PDB entry 8TRV | X-ray diffraction, 3.25 A resolution | chains A and C of the 3 polymer chains in the assembly

[Chain A]
Name: Ephrin type-A receptor 2
From: Homo sapiens
Notes: EC 2.7.10.1
UniProtKB: P29317 (EPHA2_HUMAN); residue numbers follow UniProt; this construct covers 23-326
Amino-acid sequence (308 residues; numbered 23 to 330; the number before each row is that of its first residue):
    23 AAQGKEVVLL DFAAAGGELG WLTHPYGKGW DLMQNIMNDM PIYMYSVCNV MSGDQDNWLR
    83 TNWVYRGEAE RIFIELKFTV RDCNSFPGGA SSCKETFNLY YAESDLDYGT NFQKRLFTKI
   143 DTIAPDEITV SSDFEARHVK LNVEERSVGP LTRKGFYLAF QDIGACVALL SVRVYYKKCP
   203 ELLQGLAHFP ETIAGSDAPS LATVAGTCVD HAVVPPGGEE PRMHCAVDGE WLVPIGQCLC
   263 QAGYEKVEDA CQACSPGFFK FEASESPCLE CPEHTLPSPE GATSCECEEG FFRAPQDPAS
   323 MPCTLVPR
Not modelled in the structure: 23-26, 61-62, 69, 110-114, 161, 330
Disulfides: Cys-70/Cys-188, Cys-105/Cys-115, Cys-201/Cys-247, Cys-230/Cys-260, Cys-262/Cys-273, Cys-276/Cys-290, Cys-293/Cys-307, Cys-309/Cys-325
Differences from the reference sequence: expression tag (327-330)
Metal / ion sites: Na+ site 1: Asp-143, Thr-144; Na+ site 2: Asp-143, Glu-166

[Chain C]
Name: S1C variant of Fab_C1 heavy chain
From: Homo sapiens
Amino-acid sequence (223 residues; each row starts with the number of its first residue; note: 22 numbers in that range are skipped by the numbering (no residue carries them; nothing is unmodelled there)):
     1 EVQLVESGG
    11 GLVQPGGSLR LSCAASGFTI YYSSM
    40 HWVRQAPGKG LEWVASISSY YGYTY
    67 YADSVK
    74 GRFTISADTS KNTAYLQMNS LRAEDTAVYY CARYYAM
   125 DYWGQGTLVT VSSASTKGPS VFPLAPSSKS TSGGTAALGC LVKDYFPEPV TVSWNSGALT
   185 SGVHTFPAVL QSSGLYSLSS VVTVPSSSLG TQTYICNVNH KPSNTKVDKK VEPKSCDKTH
   245 T
Not modelled in the structure: 240-245
Disulfides: Cys-23/Cys-104, Cys-164/Cys-220
Metal / ion sites: Na+ near Ser-201 (its only coordinating residue here)

[How chain A and chain C interact]
Pairs across the interface - 10 pairs, chain A then chain C:
  Phe-280(A) / Tyr-107(C)
  Ser-288(A) / Tyr-32(C)  hydrogen bond
  Leu-291(A) / Tyr-59(C)  hydrophobic
  Glu-292(A) / Ser-34(C)  hydrogen bond
  Glu-292(A) / Tyr-60(C)
  Glu-292(A) / Tyr-107(C)
  Glu-292(A) / Tyr-108(C)  hydrogen bond (side chain-backbone)
  Pro-294(A) / Tyr-60(C)
  Glu-295(A) / Tyr-64(C)  hydrogen bond
  Ser-322(A) / Tyr-60(C)  hydrogen bond (backbone-side chain)
Other interface residues (no listed pair), chain A (11 interface residues in all): Phe-281, Pro-289, Cys-290, Pro-324

[Summary]
11 residues of chain A and 7 residues of chain C are in contact, with 5 hydrogen bonds. Polar contacts include
Ser-288(A)/Tyr-32(C), Glu-292(A)/Ser-34(C) and Glu-292(A)/Tyr-108(C). Asp-143(A) and Thr-144(A) coordinate Na+
site 1. Asp-143(A) and Glu-166(A) coordinate Na+ site 2.
Here chain A is Ephrin type-A receptor 2 and chain C is S1C variant of Fab_C1 heavy chain, both from Homo
sapiens. Entry 8TRV (Structure of the EphA2 LBDCRD bound to FabS1C_C1) was determined by X-ray diffraction
together with 8TV5, 8TV2 and 8TV1 from the same study.
